6BAE - chains B and C of the 5 polymer chains in the assembly; structure by X-ray diffraction, 2.14 A resolution.

Chain B:
Protein: Trastuzumab Fab heavy chain
Source organism: Mus musculus
UniProt: S6B291 (S6B291_HUMAN); residues 109-223 here correspond to UniProt positions 125-239 (UniProt number = residue number + 16)
Chain sequence (223 residues; each row starts with the number of its first residue):
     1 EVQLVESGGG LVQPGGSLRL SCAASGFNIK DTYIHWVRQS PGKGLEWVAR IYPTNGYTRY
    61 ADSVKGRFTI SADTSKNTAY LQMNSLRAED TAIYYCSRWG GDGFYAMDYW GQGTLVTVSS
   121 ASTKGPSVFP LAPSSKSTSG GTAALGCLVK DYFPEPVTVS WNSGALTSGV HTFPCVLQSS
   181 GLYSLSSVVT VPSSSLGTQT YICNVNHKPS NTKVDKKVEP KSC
Construct notes: engineered mutation C175 (Ala191 in S6B291), K217 (Arg233 in S6B291)
Cystine bridges: C22-C96, C147-C203

Chain C:
Protein: Immunoglobulin G binding protein A
Source organism: Staphylococcus aureus
UniProt: Q2UW42 (Q2UW42_STAAU); residues 4-54 here correspond to UniProt positions 74-124 (UniProt number = residue number + 70)
Chain sequence (54 residues; row label = number of the first residue in the row):
     1 GSYNKDQQSA FYEILNMPNL NEAQRNGFIQ SLKDDPSQST NVLGEAKKLN ESQA
Construct notes: expression tag (1-3)

How chain B and chain C interact:
Pairs across the interface (28; chain B residue first):
  G15(B) - Q24(C)  hydrogen bond (backbone-side chain)
  G15(B) - L49(C)
  S17(B) - A23(C)
  R19(B) - Q30(C)
  R19(B) - D34(C)  salt bridge
  T58(B) - D35(C)  hydrogen bond
  T58(B) - S37(C)
  Y60(B) - D35(C)  hydrogen bond
  Y60(B) - Q38(C)
  K65(B) - Q38(C)
  K65(B) - N41(C)
  K65(B) - E45(C)
  G66(B) - N41(C)
  G66(B) - V42(C)
  G66(B) - E45(C)
  R67(B) - E45(C)
  T69(B) - S31(C)  hydrogen bond
  T69(B) - D34(C)  hydrogen bond
  S71(B) - D34(C)
  Q82(B) - G27(C)
  Q82(B) - Q30(C)
  Q82(B) - S31(C)
  Q82(B) - D34(C)
  N84(B) - G27(C)  hydrogen bond (side chain-backbone)
  N84(B) - F28(C)
  N84(B) - S31(C)  hydrogen bond
  S85(B) - L49(C)
  R87(B) - E45(C)  salt bridge
Interface residues without a listed pair, chain B (15 interface residues in all): I70

Summary:
15 residues of chain B and 14 residues of chain C are in contact; the contacts include 7 hydrogen bonds and 2
salt bridges. Among the polar pairs are R19(B)-D34(C), R87(B)-E45(C) and G15(B)-Q24(C).
Here chain B is Trastuzumab Fab heavy chain (Mus musculus) and chain C is Immunoglobulin G binding protein A
(Staphylococcus aureus). Entry 6BAE (Trastuzumab Fab v3 in complex with CQFDLSTRRLKC) was determined by X-ray
diffraction, deposited together with 6B9Y, 6B9Z and 6BAH.
